PDB entry 8DWO | electron microscopy, 3.50 A resolution | chains A and G of the 12 polymer chains in the assembly

== Chain A ==
Molecule: Envelope glycoprotein E1
From: Eastern equine encephalitis virus
Notes: EC 3.4.21.90
Reference sequence: Q88678 (Q88678_EEEV); residues 1-441 here correspond to UniProt positions 802-1242 (UniProt number = residue number + 801)
Amino-acid sequence (441 residues; row label = number of the first residue in the row):
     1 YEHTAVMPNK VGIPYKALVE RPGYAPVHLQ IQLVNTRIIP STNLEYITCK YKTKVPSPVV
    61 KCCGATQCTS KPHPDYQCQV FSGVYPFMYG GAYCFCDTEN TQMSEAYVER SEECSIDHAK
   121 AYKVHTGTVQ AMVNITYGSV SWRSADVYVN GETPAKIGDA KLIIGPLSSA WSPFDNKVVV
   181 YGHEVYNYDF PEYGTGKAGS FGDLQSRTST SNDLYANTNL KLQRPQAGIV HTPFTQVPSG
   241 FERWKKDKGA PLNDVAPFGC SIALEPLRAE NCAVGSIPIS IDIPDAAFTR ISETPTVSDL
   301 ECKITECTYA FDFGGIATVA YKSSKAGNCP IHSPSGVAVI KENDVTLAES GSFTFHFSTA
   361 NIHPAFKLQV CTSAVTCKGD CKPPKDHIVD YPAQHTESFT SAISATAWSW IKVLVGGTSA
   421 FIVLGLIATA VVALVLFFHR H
Unresolved in the structure: 386-393, 401-441
Differences from the reference sequence: conflict Tyr-89 (Trp890 in Q88678)
Disulfides: Cys-49/Cys-114, Cys-62/Cys-94, Cys-63/Cys-96, Cys-68/Cys-78, Cys-260/Cys-272, Cys-302/Cys-377, Cys-329/Cys-371

== Chain G ==
Molecule: Envelope glycoprotein E2
From: Eastern equine encephalitis virus
Notes: EC 3.4.21.90
Reference sequence: Q88678 (Q88678_EEEV); residues 1-420 here correspond to UniProt positions 325-744 (UniProt number = residue number + 324)
Amino-acid sequence (420 residues; each row starts with the number of its first residue):
     1 DLDTHFTQYK LARPYIADCP NCGHSRCDSP IAIEEVRGDA HAGVIRIQTS AMFGLKTDGV
    61 DLAYMSFMNG KTQKSIKIDN LHVRTSAPCS LVSHHGYYIL AQCPPGDTVT VGFHDGPNRH
   121 TCTVAHKVEF RPVGREKYRH PPEHGVELPC NRYTHKRADQ GHYVEMHQPG LVADHSLLSI
   181 HSAKVKITVP SGAQVKYYCK CPDVRKGITS SDHTTTCTDV KQCRAYLIDN KKWVYNSGRL
   241 PRGEGDTFKG KLHVPFVPVK AKCIATLAPE PLVEHKHRTL ILHLHPDHPT LLTTRSLGSD
   301 ANPTRQWIER PTTVNFTVTG EGLEYTWGNH PPKRVWAQES GEGNPHGWPH EVVVYYYNRY
   361 PLTTIIGLCT CVAIIMVSCV TSVWLLCRTR NLCITPYKLA PNAQVPILLA LLCCIKPTRA
Unresolved in the structure: 347-420
Disulfides: Cys-19/Cys-122, Cys-22/Cys-27, Cys-89/Cys-103, Cys-150/Cys-263, Cys-199/Cys-223

== Chain A / chain G interface ==
Residue-residue contacts (24):
  Lys-197(A) / Leu-272(G)
  Lys-197(A) / Glu-274(G)  salt bridge
  Ala-198(A) / Leu-272(G)  hydrophobic
  Ala-198(A) / His-285(G)
  Gly-199(A) / His-285(G)
  Asn-219(A) / Glu-270(G)
  Asn-219(A) / Leu-272(G)
  Lys-221(A) / Glu-270(G)
  Gln-223(A) / Leu-267(G)
  Gln-226(A) / Glu-143(G)  hydrogen bond (side chain-backbone)
  Gln-226(A) / His-144(G)
  Gln-226(A) / Ile-264(G)
  His-231(A) / Glu-143(G)
  Pro-233(A) / His-144(G)
  Phe-234(A) / His-144(G)  hydrogen bond (backbone-side chain)
  Thr-235(A) / Leu-267(G)
  Thr-235(A) / Ala-268(G)
  Thr-235(A) / Pro-269(G)
  Gln-236(A) / Pro-269(G)
  Val-237(A) / Pro-269(G)  hydrophobic
  Val-237(A) / Glu-270(G)
  Pro-238(A) / His-285(G)
  Pro-238(A) / Pro-286(G)
  Arg-243(A) / Pro-311(G)
Other interface residues (no listed pair), chain G (14 interface residues in all): Pro-271, Asp-287

== Summary ==
15 residues of chain A face 14 of chain G across their interface; the contacts include 2 hydrogen bonds and 1
salt bridge. Among the polar pairs are Lys-197(A)/Glu-274(G), Gln-226(A)/Glu-143(G) and Phe-234(A)/His-144(G).
Chain A is Envelope glycoprotein E1 and chain G is Envelope glycoprotein E2, both from Eastern equine
encephalitis virus; the structure, Cryo-EM Structure of Eastern Equine Encephalitis Virus in complex with
SKE26 Fab, was determined by electron microscopy (same publication as 8DEE, 8DEF, 8DEQ, 8DUL, 8DUN, 8EEU and
8EEV).
